9FYS - chains X and Z of the 6 polymer chains in the assembly; structure by X-ray diffraction, 1.32 A resolution.

# Chain X (and Z)
Name: Alpha-bungarotoxin
From: Bungarus multicinctus
Notes: chain Z of this document is another copy of the same molecule, construct and numbering; everything in this record applies to it too
UniProtKB: P60615 (3L21A_BUNMU); residues -20 to 74 here correspond to UniProt positions 1-95 (UniProt number = residue number + 21)
Amino-acid sequence (95 residues; numbered -20 to 74; the number before each row is that of its first residue; numbers below 1 keep their minus sign (Met-20 is residue -20)):
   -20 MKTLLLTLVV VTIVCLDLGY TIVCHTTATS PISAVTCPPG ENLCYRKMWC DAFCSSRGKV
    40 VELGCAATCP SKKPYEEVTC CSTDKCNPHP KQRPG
Not modelled in the structure: -20 to 0, 73-74 (chain Z: -20 to 0)
Disulfides: Cys3-Cys23, Cys16-Cys44, Cys29-Cys33, Cys48-Cys59, Cys60-Cys65

# How chain X and chain Z interact
Residue-residue contacts (17; chain X residue first):
  Cys29(X) - Cys29(Z)
  Cys29(X) - Asp30(Z)
  Cys29(X) - Ala31(Z)
  Cys29(X) - Tyr54(Z)  hydrophobic
  Asp30(X) - Cys29(Z)
  Asp30(X) - Asp30(Z)
  Asp30(X) - Ala31(Z)
  Ala31(X) - Asp30(Z)
  Cys33(X) - Tyr54(Z)
  Ser34(X) - Lys52(Z)
  Ser34(X) - Pro53(Z)
  Lys38(X) - Tyr54(Z)
  Lys52(X) - Ser34(Z)
  Pro53(X) - Ser34(Z)
  Tyr54(X) - Cys29(Z)  hydrophobic
  Tyr54(X) - Cys33(Z)
  Tyr54(X) - Lys38(Z)
Also at the interface, not in a pair above, chain X (11 interface residues in all): Gly37, Glu55
Also at the interface, not in a pair above, chain Z (11 interface residues in all): Gly37, Glu55

# In short
The chain X/chain Z interface involves 11 residues from each chain.
Both chains are Alpha-bungarotoxin (Bungarus multicinctus). Entry 9FYS (D11 mAbs bound to alpha-Bungarotoxin)
was determined by X-ray diffraction, deposited together with 9HUB, 9HUO, 9HXO and 9FYT.
